6ZT6 - chains A and B of the 3 polymer chains in the assembly; structure by X-ray diffraction, 2.30 A resolution.

# Chain A (and B)
Protein: Alpha-L-arabinofuranosidase
Source organism: Thermobacillus xylanilyticus
Notes: EC 3.2.1.55; chain B of this document is another copy of the same molecule, construct and numbering; everything in this record applies to it too
Reference sequence: O69262 (O69262_THEXY); numbering as in UniProt (aligned over 1-496)
Sequence (496 residues; row label = number of the first residue in the row):
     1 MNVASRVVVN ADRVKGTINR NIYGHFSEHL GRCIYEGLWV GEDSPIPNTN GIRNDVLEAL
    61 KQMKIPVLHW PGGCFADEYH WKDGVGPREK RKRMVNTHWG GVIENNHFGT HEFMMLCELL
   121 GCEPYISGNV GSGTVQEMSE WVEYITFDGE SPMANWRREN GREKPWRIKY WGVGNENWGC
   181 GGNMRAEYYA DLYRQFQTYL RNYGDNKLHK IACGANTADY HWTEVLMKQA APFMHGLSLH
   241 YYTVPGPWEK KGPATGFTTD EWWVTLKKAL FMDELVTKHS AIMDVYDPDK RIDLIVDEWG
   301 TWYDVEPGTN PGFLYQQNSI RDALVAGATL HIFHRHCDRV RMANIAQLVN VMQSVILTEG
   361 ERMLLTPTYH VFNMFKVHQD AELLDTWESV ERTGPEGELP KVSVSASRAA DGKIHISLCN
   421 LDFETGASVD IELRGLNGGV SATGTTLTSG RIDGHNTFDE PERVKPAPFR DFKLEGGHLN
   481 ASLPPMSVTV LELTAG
Disordered / not traced: 1-3, 99-101
Sequence notes: engineered mutation His69 (Arg in O69262), Met352 (Leu in O69262); conflict Glu274 (Arg in O69262)
Disulfides: Cys74-Cys180
Reported in the primary citation:
  - catalytic residues: Glu176, Glu298 (citing earlier work)
  - conformationally variable residues: Asn175, Trp248, Trp302
  - mutagenesis - F26L, F26L/R69H/N216W, F26L/R69H/N216W/L352M, R69H, R69H/N216W, R69H/N216W/L352M, R69H/G179F/N216W/L352M: decreased catalytic activity

# Interface between chain A and chain B
Pairs across the interface (40; chain A residue first):
  Asp77(A) - Tyr199(B)  hydrogen bond (backbone-side chain)
  Glu78(A) - Tyr199(B)
  Glu78(A) - Arg201(B)  salt bridge
  His80(A) - Gln136(B)
  Lys92(A) - Pro152(B)
  Arg93(A) - Glu150(B)  salt bridge
  Arg93(A) - Ser151(B)
  Arg93(A) - Pro152(B)
  Met94(A) - Phe147(B)  hydrophobic
  Met94(A) - Glu150(B)
  Val95(A) - Phe147(B)
  Val95(A) - Gly149(B)
  Val95(A) - Glu150(B)  hydrogen bond (backbone-backbone)
  Asn96(A) - Phe147(B)
  His98(A) - Asp148(B)  salt bridge
  Val130(A) - Gln195(B)
  Gly131(A) - Val135(B)
  Gly131(A) - Gln195(B)  hydrogen bond (backbone-side chain)
  Gly131(A) - Tyr199(B)
  Ser132(A) - Val135(B)
  Ser132(A) - Tyr199(B)
  Cys180(A) - Thr198(B)
  Cys180(A) - Tyr199(B)  hydrogen bond (backbone-side chain)
  Gly181(A) - Tyr199(B)
  Gly182(A) - Arg194(B)
  Gly182(A) - Gln195(B)  hydrogen bond (backbone-backbone)
  Gly182(A) - Thr198(B)
  Gly182(A) - Tyr199(B)
  Asn183(A) - Arg194(B)  hydrogen bond (backbone-side chain)
  Asn183(A) - Gln197(B)  hydrogen bond
  Asn183(A) - Thr198(B)  hydrogen bond
  Asn183(A) - Phe233(B)
  Met184(A) - Arg194(B)
  Met184(A) - Gln195(B)
  Arg185(A) - Asp191(B)  salt bridge
  Arg185(A) - Arg194(B)
  Arg185(A) - Gln229(B)
  Tyr188(A) - Asp191(B)
  Tyr188(A) - Leu192(B)
  Tyr188(A) - Gln195(B)  hydrogen bond
Interface residues without a listed pair, chain A (21 interface residues in all): Gly179, Leu192
Interface residues without a listed pair, chain B (23 interface residues in all): Glu143, Glu187, Tyr188, Tyr203, Gly204

# Summary
The interface between chain A and chain B involves 21 residues on one side and 23 on the other; the contacts
include 9 hydrogen bonds and 4 salt bridges. Polar contacts include Glu78(A)-Arg201(B), Arg93(A)-Glu150(B) and
His98(A)-Asp148(B). From the paper: catalytic residues Glu176(A) and Glu298(A); F26L, F26L/R69H/N216W and
F26L/R69H/N216W/L352M of chain A, among others, reduce catalytic activity; 7 substitutions were tested in all.
Chain A and chain B are both Alpha-L-arabinofuranosidase (Thermobacillus xylanilyticus); the structure, X-ray
structure of mutated arabinofuranosidase, was determined by X-ray diffraction together with 6ZT7, 6ZT8, 6ZT9
and 6ZTA from the same study.
